PDB entry 8EP1 | electron microscopy, 5.40 A resolution (low resolution: residue-level contacts below are approximate; hydrogen-bond / salt-bridge calls are withheld) | chains A and G of the 8 polymer chains in the assembly

Chain A:
Name: Potassium voltage-gated channel subfamily H member 1
Organism: Rattus norvegicus
UniProtKB: Q63472 (KCNH1_RAT); residue numbers follow UniProt; this construct covers 10-722
Chain sequence (713 residues; each row starts with the number of its first residue):
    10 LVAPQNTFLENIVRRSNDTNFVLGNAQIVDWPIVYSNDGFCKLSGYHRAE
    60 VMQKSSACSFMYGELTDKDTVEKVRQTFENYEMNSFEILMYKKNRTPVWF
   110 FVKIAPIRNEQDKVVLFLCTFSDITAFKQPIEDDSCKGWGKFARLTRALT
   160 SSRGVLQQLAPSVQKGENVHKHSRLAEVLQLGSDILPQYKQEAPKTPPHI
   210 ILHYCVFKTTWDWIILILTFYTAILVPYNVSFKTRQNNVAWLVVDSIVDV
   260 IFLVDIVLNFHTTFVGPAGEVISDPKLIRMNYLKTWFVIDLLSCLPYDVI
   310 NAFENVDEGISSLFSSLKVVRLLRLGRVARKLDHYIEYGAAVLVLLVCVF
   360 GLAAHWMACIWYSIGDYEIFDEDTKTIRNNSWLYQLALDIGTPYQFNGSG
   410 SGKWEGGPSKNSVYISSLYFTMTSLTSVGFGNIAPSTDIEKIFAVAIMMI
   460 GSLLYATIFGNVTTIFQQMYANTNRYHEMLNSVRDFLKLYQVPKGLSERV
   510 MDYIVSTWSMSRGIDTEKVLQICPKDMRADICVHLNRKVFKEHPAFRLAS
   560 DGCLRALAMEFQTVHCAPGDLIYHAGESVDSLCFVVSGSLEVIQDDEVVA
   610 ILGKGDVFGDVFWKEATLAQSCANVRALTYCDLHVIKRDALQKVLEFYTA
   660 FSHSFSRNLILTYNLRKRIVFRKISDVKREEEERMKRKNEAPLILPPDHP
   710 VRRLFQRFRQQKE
Unresolved in the structure: 407-411, 697-703
Curated features (UniProtKB/Swiss-Prot):
  - region: F151 to R162 (Required for phosphatidylinositol bisphosphate binding), Y672 to L674 (Interaction with cyclic nucleotide-binding pocket)
  - motif: S436 to N441 (Selectivity filter)
  - glycosylation (N-linked (GlcNAc...) asparagine): N388, N406

Chain G:
Name: Calmodulin-1
Organism: Homo sapiens
UniProtKB: P0DP23 (CALM1_HUMAN); residues 6-147 here correspond to UniProt positions 7-148 (UniProt number = residue number + 1)
Chain sequence (142 residues; numbered 6 to 147; the number before each row is that of its first residue):
     6 EEQIAEFKEAFSLFDKDGDGTITTKELGTVMRSLGQNPTEAELQDMINEV
    56 DADGNGTIDFPEFLTMMARKMKDTDSEEEIREAFRVFDKDGNGYISAAEL
   106 RHVMTNLGEKLTDEEVDEMIREADIDGDGQVNYEEFVQMMTA
Curated features (UniProtKB/Swiss-Prot):
  - binding site (Ca(2+)): D20, D22, D24, T26, E31, D56, D58, N60, T62, E67, D93, D95, N97, Y99, E104, D129, D131, D133, Q135, E140
  - modified residue: K21 (N6-acetyllysine), T44 (Phosphothreonine), S81 (Phosphoserine), K94 (N6-acetyllysine), Y99 (Phosphotyrosine), S101 (Phosphoserine), T110 (Phosphothreonine), K115 (N6,N6,N6-trimethyllysine), Y138 (Phosphotyrosine)
  - cross-link: K21 (Glycyl lysine isopeptide (Lys-Gly) (interchain with G-Cter in SUMO2))

How chain A and chain G interact:
Pairs across the interface (12):
  D604(A) - D133(G)
  R677(A) - R126(G)
  V679(A) - D122(G)
  V679(A) - R126(G)
  R681(A) - R106(G)
  R688(A) - A103(G)
  E689(A) - A103(G)
  E689(A) - R106(G)
  E692(A) - H107(G)
  V710(A) - F92(G)
  L713(A) - M145(G)
  F714(A) - L105(G)
Interface residues without a listed pair, chain A (14 interface residues in all): I678, L704, R718, K721
Interface residues without a listed pair, chain G (16 interface residues in all): S101, N111, L112, L116, E119, E123, F141

Overview:
14 residues of chain A and 16 residues of chain G are in contact. Curated annotation (UniProt) lists 20
Ca2+-binding residues on chain G.
Here chain A is Potassium voltage-gated channel subfamily H member 1 (Rattus norvegicus) and chain G is
Calmodulin-1 (Homo sapiens). Entry 8EP1 (Eag Kv channel with voltage sensor in the down conformation) was
determined by electron microscopy (same publication as 8EOW and 8EP0).
